Entry 8GVG (X-ray diffraction, 3.37 A resolution); this record covers chains H and P of the 5 polymer chains in the assembly.

Chain H:
Protein: MHC class I antigen
Source organism: Homo sapiens
UniProtKB: F6IQZ4 (F6IQZ4_HUMAN); residues 1-274 here correspond to UniProt positions 25-298 (UniProt number = residue number + 24)
Sequence (275 residues; row label = number of the first residue in the row; numbering starts at 0):
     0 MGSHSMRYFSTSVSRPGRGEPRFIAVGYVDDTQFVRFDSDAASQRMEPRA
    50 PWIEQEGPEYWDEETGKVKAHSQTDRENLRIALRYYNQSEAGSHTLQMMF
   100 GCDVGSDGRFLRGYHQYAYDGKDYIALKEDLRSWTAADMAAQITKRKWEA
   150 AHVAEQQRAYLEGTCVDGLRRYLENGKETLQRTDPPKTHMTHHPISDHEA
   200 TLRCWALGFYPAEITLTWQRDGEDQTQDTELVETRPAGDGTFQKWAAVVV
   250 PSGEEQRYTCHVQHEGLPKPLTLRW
Not modelled in the structure: 0
Sequence notes: initiating methionine (0)
Disulfide bonds: Cys101-Cys164, Cys203-Cys259

Chain P:
Protein: mutated 8-mer peptide from Protein Nef
Sequence (8 residues; numbered 1 to 8; the number before each row is that of its first residue):
     1 RFPLTFGW

Chain H / chain P interface:
Pairs across the interface (34):
  Tyr7(H) - Arg1(P)  hydrogen bond (side chain-backbone)
  Tyr7(H) - Phe2(P)  hydrophobic
  Tyr59(H) - Arg1(P)
  Glu62(H) - Arg1(P)  salt bridge
  Glu63(H) - Arg1(P)  salt bridge
  Glu63(H) - Phe2(P)  hydrogen bond (side chain-backbone)
  Lys66(H) - Arg1(P)
  Lys66(H) - Phe2(P)  hydrogen bond (side chain-backbone)
  Val67(H) - Phe2(P)  hydrophobic
  His70(H) - Phe2(P)
  His70(H) - Thr5(P)  hydrogen bond
  Thr73(H) - Thr5(P)
  Thr73(H) - Phe6(P)
  Thr73(H) - Gly7(P)
  Asn77(H) - Trp8(P)
  Ile80(H) - Trp8(P)
  Tyr84(H) - Trp8(P)  hydrogen bond (side chain-backbone)
  Leu95(H) - Trp8(P)  hydrophobic
  Phe99(H) - Pro3(P)  hydrophobic
  Tyr116(H) - Trp8(P)  hydrophobic
  Tyr123(H) - Trp8(P)
  Thr143(H) - Trp8(P)
  Lys146(H) - Gly7(P)
  Lys146(H) - Trp8(P)  hydrogen bond (side chain-backbone)
  Trp147(H) - Phe6(P)
  Trp147(H) - Gly7(P)  hydrogen bond (side chain-backbone)
  Trp147(H) - Trp8(P)
  Val152(H) - Phe6(P)  hydrophobic
  Gln155(H) - Leu4(P)
  Gln156(H) - Phe6(P)
  Tyr159(H) - Arg1(P)  hydrogen bond (side chain-backbone)
  Tyr159(H) - Phe2(P)  hydrogen bond (side chain-backbone)
  Tyr159(H) - Pro3(P)
  Tyr171(H) - Arg1(P)  hydrogen bond (side chain-backbone)
Interface residues without a listed pair, chain H (28 interface residues in all): Met5, Ala69, Asp74, Met97, Thr163

Summary:
The interface between chain H and chain P involves 28 residues on one side and 8 on the other, with 10
hydrogen bonds and 2 salt bridges. Polar contacts include Glu62(H)-Arg1(P), Glu63(H)-Arg1(P) and
Tyr7(H)-Arg1(P).
Chain H is MHC class I antigen (Homo sapiens) and chain P is mutated 8-mer peptide from Protein Nef; the
structure, The complex between public TCR TD08 and HLA-A24 bound to HIV-1 Nef138-8 (2F) peptide, was
determined by X-ray diffraction (same publication as 8GVB and 8GVI).
